Entry 9MQG (electron microscopy, 3.30 A resolution); this record covers chains G and K of the 14 polymer chains in the assembly.

Chain G:
Protein: RM20A3 Fab light chain
Organism: Macaca mulatta
Notes: antibody fragment or engineered binder
Amino-acid sequence (128 residues; each row starts with the number of its first residue; note: 1 number in that range is skipped by the numbering (no residue carries it; nothing is unmodelled there); a row labelled like 27A-27C holds insertion residues (27A, then the next letters in order)):
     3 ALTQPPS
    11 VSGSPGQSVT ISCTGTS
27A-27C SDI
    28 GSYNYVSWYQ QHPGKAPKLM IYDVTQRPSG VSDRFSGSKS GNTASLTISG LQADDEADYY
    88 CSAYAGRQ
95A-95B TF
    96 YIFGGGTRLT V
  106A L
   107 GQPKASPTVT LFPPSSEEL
Not modelled in the structure: 107-125
Disulfides: Cys23-Cys88

Chain K:
Protein: RM20A3 Fab heavy chain
Organism: Macaca mulatta
Notes: antibody fragment or engineered binder
Amino-acid sequence (125 residues; numbered 1 to 113 plus 12 insertion-coded residues; the number before each row is that of its first residue; a row labelled like 82A-82C holds insertion residues (82A, then the next letters in order)):
     1 EVQLVETGGG LVQPGGSLKL SCRASGYTFS SFAMSWVRQA PGKGLEWVSL IN
   52A D
    53 RGGLTFYVDS VKGRFTISRD NSKNTLSLQM
82A-82C HSL
    83 RDGDTAVYYC ATGGMSSA
100A-100H LQSSKYYF
   101 DFWGQGALVT VSS
Not modelled in the structure: 113
Disulfides: Cys22-Cys92

Chain G / chain K interface:
Contacting residue pairs (32; chain G residue first):
  Tyr32(G) - Tyr100F(K)  hydrophobic
  Ser34(G) - Tyr100G(K)
  Tyr36(G) - Tyr100G(K)
  Tyr36(G) - Phe100H(K)  hydrogen bond (side chain-backbone)
  Tyr36(G) - Trp103(K)
  Gln38(G) - Gln39(K)  hydrogen bond
  Gln38(G) - Tyr91(K)  hydrogen bond
  Lys42(G) - Tyr91(K)
  Ala43(G) - Tyr91(K)  hydrophobic
  Ala43(G) - Gly104(K)
  Ala43(G) - Gln105(K)
  Pro44(G) - Leu45(K)  hydrophobic
  Pro44(G) - Trp103(K)
  Leu46(G) - Tyr100G(K)  hydrophobic
  Leu46(G) - Phe100H(K)
  Tyr49(G) - Tyr100G(K)  hydrophobic
  Asp50(G) - Lys100E(K)
  Asp50(G) - Tyr100G(K)
  Tyr87(G) - Gln39(K)  hydrogen bond
  Tyr87(G) - Gly44(K)
  Tyr87(G) - Leu45(K)
  Tyr91(G) - Tyr100F(K)  hydrophobic
  Phe95B(G) - Trp47(K)  hydrophobic
  Phe95B(G) - Leu50(K)  hydrophobic
  Phe95B(G) - Phe58(K)  hydrophobic
  Tyr96(G) - Trp47(K)
  Tyr96(G) - Gly96(K)  hydrogen bond (side chain-backbone)
  Tyr96(G) - Tyr100F(K)
  Tyr96(G) - Phe100H(K)  hydrophobic
  Phe98(G) - Leu45(K)
  Phe98(G) - Trp47(K)
  Phe98(G) - Phe100H(K)  hydrophobic
Other interface residues (no listed pair), chain G (16 interface residues in all): Ser89
Other interface residues (no listed pair), chain K (21 interface residues in all): Val37, Lys43, Glu46, Met97, Ser100D, Asp101

Summary:
The interface between chain G and chain K involves 16 residues on one side and 21 on the other; the contacts
include 5 hydrogen bonds. Polar pairs include Tyr36(G)-Phe100H(K), Gln38(G)-Gln39(K) and Gln38(G)-Tyr91(K).
Here chain G is RM20A3 Fab light chain and chain K is RM20A3 Fab heavy chain, both from Macaca mulatta. Entry
9MQG (RM017 Fab in complex with Apex-GT6.2 trimer and RM20A3 Fab) was determined by electron microscopy,
deposited together with 9MPX, 9B8B, 9B8C, 9MPB and 9MPC.
